PDB entry 7WTR | electron microscopy, 3.50 A resolution | chains C2 and SX of the 19 polymer chains in the assembly

Chain C2:
Molecule: 18S rRNA
Source organism: Saccharomyces cerevisiae
Sequence (1800 nucleotides; row label = number of the first residue in the row):
     1 UAUCUGGUUG AUCCUGCCAG UAGUCAUAUG CUUGUCUCAA AGAUUAAGCC AUGCAUGUCU
    61 AAGUAUAAGC AAUUUAUACA GUGAAACUGC GAAUGGCUCA UUAAAUCAGU UAUCGUUUAU
   121 UUGAUAGUUC CUUUACUACA UGGUAUAACU GUGGUAAUUC UAGAGCUAAU ACAUGCUUAA
   181 AAUCUCGACC CUUUGGAAGA GAUGUAUUUA UUAGAUAAAA AAUCAAUGUC UUCGGACUCU
   241 UUGAUGAUUC AUAAUAACUU UUCGAAUCGC AUGGCCUUGU GCUGGCGAUG GUUCAUUCAA
   301 AUUUCUGCCC UAUCAACUUU CGAUGGUAGG AUAGUGGCCU ACCAUGGUUU CAACGGGUAA
   361 CGGGGAAUAA GGGUUCGAUU CCGGAGAGGG AGCCUGAGAA ACGGCUACCA CAUCCAAGGA
   421 AGGCAGCAGG CGCGCAAAUU ACCCAAUCCU AAUUCAGGGA GGUAGUGACA AUAAAUAACG
   481 AUACAGGGCC CAUUCGGGUC UUGUAAUUGG AAUGAGUACA AUGUAAAUAC CUUAACGAGG
   541 AACAAUUGGA GGGCAAGUCU GGUGCCAGCA GCCGCGGUAA UUCCAGCUCC AAUAGCGUAU
   601 AUUAAAGUUG UUGCAGUUAA AAAGCUCGUA GUUGAACUUU GGGCCCGGUU GGCCGGUCCG
   661 AUUUUUUCGU GUACUGGAUU UCCAACGGGG CCUUUCCUUC UGGCUAACCU UGAGUCCUUG
   721 UGGCUCUUGG CGAACCAGGA CUUUUACUUU GAAAAAAUUA GAGUGUUCAA AGCAGGCGUA
   781 UUGCUCGAAU AUAUUAGCAU GGAAUAAUAG AAUAGGACGU UUGGUUCUAU UUUGUUGGUU
   841 UCUAGGACCA UCGUAAUGAU UAAUAGGGAC GGUCGGGGGC AUCAGUAUUC AAUUGUCAGA
   901 GGUGAAAUUC UUGGAUUUAU UGAAGACUAA CUACUGCGAA AGCAUUUGCC AAGGACGUUU
   961 UCAUUAAUCA AGAACGAAAG UUAGGGGAUC GAAGAUGAUC AGAUACCGUC GUAGUCUUAA
  1021 CCAUAAACUA UGCCGACUAG GGAUCGGGUG GUGUUUUUUU AAUGACCCAC UCGGCACCUU
  1081 ACGAGAAAUC AAAGUCUUUG GGUUCUGGGG GGAGUAUGGU CGCAAGGCUG AAACUUAAAG
  1141 GAAUUGACGG AAGGGCACCA CCAGGAGUGG AGCCUGCGGC UUAAUUUGAC UCAACACGGG
  1201 GAAACUCACC AGGUCCAGAC ACAAUAAGGA UUGACAGAUU GAGAGCUCUU UCUUGAUUUU
  1261 GUGGGUGGUG GUGCAUGGCC GUUCUUAGUU GGUGGAGUGA UUUGUCUGCU UAAUUGCGAU
  1321 AACGAACGAG ACCUUAACCU ACUAAAUAGU GGUGCUAGCA UUUGCUGGUU AUCCACUUCU
  1381 UAGAGGGACU AUCGGUUUCA AGCCGAUGGA AGUUUGAGGC AAUAACAGGU CUGUGAUGCC
  1441 CUUAGACGUU CUGGGCCGCA CGCGCGCUAC ACUGACGGAG CCAGCGAGUC UAACCUUGGC
  1501 CGAGAGGUCU UGGUAAUCUU GUGAAACUCC GUCGUGCUGG GGAUAGAGCA UUGUAAUUAU
  1561 UGCUCUUCAA CGAGGAAUUC CUAGUAAGCG CAAGUCAUCA GCUUGCGUUG AUUACGUCCC
  1621 UGCCCUUUGU ACACACCGCC CGUCGCUAGU ACCGAUUGAA UGGCUUAGUG AGGCCUCAGG
  1681 AUCUGCUUAG AGAAGGGGGC AACUCCAUCU CAGAGCGGAG AAUUUGGACA AACUUGGUCA
  1741 UUUAGAGGAA CUAAAAGUCG UAACAAGGUU UCCGUAGGUG AACCUGCGGA AGGAUCAUUA
Not modelled in the structure: 73-75, 133-135, 489-498, 659-675, 1157-1621, 1631-1634

Chain SX:
Protein: 40S ribosomal protein S23-A
Source organism: Saccharomyces cerevisiae
UniProt: P0CX29 (RS23A_YEAST); residues 1-145 here = UniProt positions 1-145
Amino-acid sequence (145 residues; row label = number of the first residue in the row):
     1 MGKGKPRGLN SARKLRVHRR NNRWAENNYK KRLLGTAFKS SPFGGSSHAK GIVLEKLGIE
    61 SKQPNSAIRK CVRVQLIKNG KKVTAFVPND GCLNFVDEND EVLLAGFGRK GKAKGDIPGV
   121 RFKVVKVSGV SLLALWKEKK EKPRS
Not modelled in the structure: 1
Swiss-Prot annotation at these positions:
  - modified residue: Pro64 (3,4-dihydroxyproline)
  - cross-link: Lys56 (Glycyl lysine isopeptide (Lys-Gly) (interchain with G-Cter in ubiquitin))
  - mutagenesis: Pro64 (P64A: Lethal mutation), Asn65 (N65A: Lethal mutation)

Chain C2 / chain SX interface:
Contacting residue pairs (103; chain C2 residue first):
  A19(C2) - Arg109(SX)  phosphate contact
  G20(C2) - Arg109(SX)  phosphate contact
  A28(C2) - His48(SX)  hydrogen bond to the base
  U29(C2) - Lys126(SX)  phosphate contact
  G30(C2) - Lys126(SX)  salt bridge to the phosphate
  G30(C2) - Ser131(SX)  phosphate contact
  G30(C2) - Leu133(SX)  sugar contact
  C31(C2) - Leu133(SX)  sugar contact
  C31(C2) - Ala134(SX)  phosphate contact
  C31(C2) - Lys139(SX)  phosphate contact
  C31(C2) - Lys140(SX)  salt bridge to the phosphate
  U32(C2) - Lys139(SX)  salt bridge to the phosphate
  C310(C2) - Arg20(SX)  phosphate contact
  C310(C2) - Trp24(SX)  hydrogen bond to the phosphate
  C310(C2) - Tyr29(SX)  sugar contact
  U311(C2) - Arg20(SX)  salt bridge to the phosphate
  U311(C2) - Asn21(SX)  phosphate contact
  U311(C2) - Trp24(SX)  hydrogen bond to the phosphate
  C351(C2) - Arg13(SX)  hydrogen bond to the sugar
  A359(C2) - Phe38(SX)  sugar contact
  A359(C2) - Lys39(SX)  base contact
  U374(C2) - Arg23(SX)  phosphate contact
  U375(C2) - Arg23(SX)  salt bridge to the phosphate
  U375(C2) - Arg32(SX)  sugar contact
  G434(C2) - Ile77(SX)  phosphate contact
  G434(C2) - Lys78(SX)  phosphate contact
  C435(C2) - Ser46(SX)  hydrogen bond to the base
  C435(C2) - His48(SX)  base contact
  C435(C2) - Ala49(SX)  phosphate contact
  C435(C2) - Lys50(SX)  hydrogen bond to the phosphate
  C435(C2) - Ile77(SX)  phosphate contact
  C435(C2) - Lys78(SX)  phosphate contact
  C435(C2) - Leu103(SX)  sugar contact
  G548(C2) - Leu133(SX)  phosphate contact
  G548(C2) - Lys137(SX)  salt bridge to the phosphate
  G564(C2) - Asn65(SX)  base contact
  U578(C2) - Asn65(SX)  sugar contact
  A580(C2) - Lys62(SX)  salt bridge to the phosphate
  A580(C2) - Asn65(SX)  hydrogen bond to the sugar
  A580(C2) - Ser66(SX)  hydrogen bond to the sugar
  A580(C2) - Ala67(SX)  hydrogen bond to the sugar
  U581(C2) - Arg69(SX)  hydrogen bond to the sugar
  U582(C2) - Lys114(SX)  phosphate contact
  C583(C2) - Ser66(SX)  sugar contact
  C583(C2) - Ala67(SX)  phosphate contact
  C584(C2) - Asn89(SX)  phosphate contact
  A585(C2) - Trp136(SX)  phosphate contact
  U598(C2) - Lys123(SX)  hydrogen bond to the sugar
  A599(C2) - Ser47(SX)  hydrogen bond to the base
  A599(C2) - His48(SX)  base contact
  A599(C2) - Ala105(SX)  sugar contact
  A599(C2) - Gly106(SX)  hydrogen bond to the sugar
  A599(C2) - Phe107(SX)  phosphate contact
  U600(C2) - Ser47(SX)  sugar contact
  U602(C2) - Arg32(SX)  salt bridge to the phosphate
  U608(C2) - Glu26(SX)  sugar contact
  U609(C2) - Arg19(SX)  sugar contact
  U609(C2) - Asn22(SX)  base contact
  U609(C2) - Arg23(SX)  sugar contact
  U609(C2) - Ala25(SX)  base contact
  U609(C2) - Glu26(SX)  hydrogen bond to the base
  G610(C2) - Arg19(SX)  base contact
  U611(C2) - Lys5(SX)  phosphate contact
  U611(C2) - Arg19(SX)  salt bridge to the phosphate
  U612(C2) - Lys5(SX)  phosphate contact
  C614(C2) - Lys3(SX)  salt bridge to the phosphate
  C614(C2) - Lys5(SX)  salt bridge to the phosphate
  U632(C2) - Asn10(SX)  sugar contact
  U633(C2) - Gly8(SX)  phosphate contact
  U633(C2) - Leu9(SX)  hydrogen bond to the phosphate
  U633(C2) - Asn10(SX)  hydrogen bond to the phosphate
  C1096(C2) - Lys3(SX)  base contact
  G1100(C2) - Lys3(SX)  salt bridge to the phosphate
  G1100(C2) - Arg7(SX)  hydrogen bond to the sugar
  G1101(C2) - Arg7(SX)  salt bridge to the phosphate
  G1102(C2) - Gly2(SX)  base contact
  G1102(C2) - Arg7(SX)  salt bridge to the phosphate
  U1103(C2) - Gly2(SX)  base contact
  U1103(C2) - Lys3(SX)  base contact
  U1103(C2) - Gly4(SX)  hydrogen bond to the base
  U1103(C2) - Lys5(SX)  base contact
  U1103(C2) - Pro6(SX)  phosphate contact
  U1103(C2) - Arg7(SX)  hydrogen bond to the phosphate
  U1103(C2) - Gly8(SX)  hydrogen bond to the phosphate
  U1104(C2) - Gly4(SX)  base contact
  U1104(C2) - Pro6(SX)  phosphate contact
  U1104(C2) - Lys14(SX)  salt bridge to the phosphate
  C1105(C2) - Gly4(SX)  hydrogen bond to the base
  U1106(C2) - His18(SX)  base contact
  G1108(C2) - Arg19(SX)  base contact
  G1108(C2) - Asn22(SX)  base contact
  G1108(C2) - Ala25(SX)  hydrogen bond to the sugar
  G1109(C2) - Asn27(SX)  hydrogen bond to the phosphate
  A1132(C2) - Lys30(SX)  salt bridge to the phosphate
  A1133(C2) - Ser40(SX)  phosphate contact
  U1135(C2) - Arg121(SX)  salt bridge to the phosphate
  U1136(C2) - Pro118(SX)  phosphate contact
  U1136(C2) - Gly119(SX)  phosphate contact
  U1136(C2) - Arg121(SX)  salt bridge to the phosphate
  G1649(C2) - Lys82(SX)  hydrogen bond to the phosphate
  U1650(C2) - Lys82(SX)  salt bridge to the phosphate
  A1754(C2) - Gly58(SX)  sugar contact
  A1754(C2) - Gln63(SX)  hydrogen bond to the base
Other interface residues (no listed pair), chain C2 (62 interface residues in all): G7, A352, C376, U547, A579, U1099, C1134, A1137, A1651
Other interface residues (no listed pair), chain SX (74 interface residues in all): Ser11, Leu15, Leu33, Thr36, Ser41, Gly45, Gly108, Lys110, Lys112, Ala113, Asp116, Val125, Val130

Overview:
The interface between chain C2 and chain SX involves 62 residues on one side and 74 on the other, with 25
hydrogen bonds and 19 salt bridges. Polar pairs include A28(C2)-His48(SX), C435(C2)-Ser46(SX) and
A599(C2)-Ser47(SX). Curated annotation (UniProt) lists 2 mutagenesis sites on chain SX.
Chain C2 is 18S rRNA and chain SX is 40S ribosomal protein S23-A, both from Saccharomyces cerevisiae; the
structure, Cryo-EM structure of a yeast pre-40S ribosomal subunit - State Tsr1-3, was determined by electron
microscopy, deposited together with 7WTN, 7WTO, 7WTP and 7WTQ.
